PDB entry 7X46 | electron microscopy, 3.85 A resolution | chains L and H of the 5 polymer chains in the assembly

== Chain L ==
Molecule: 2E6 light chain
Organism: Mus musculus
Amino-acid sequence (107 residues; numbered 1 to 107; the number before each row is that of its first residue):
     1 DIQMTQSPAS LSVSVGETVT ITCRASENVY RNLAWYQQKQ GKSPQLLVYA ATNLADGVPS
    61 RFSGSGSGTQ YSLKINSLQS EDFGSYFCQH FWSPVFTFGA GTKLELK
Disulfide bonds: Cys-23/Cys-88

== Chain H ==
Molecule: 2E6 heavy chain
Organism: Mus musculus
Amino-acid sequence (119 residues; each row starts with the number of its first residue):
     1 QVQLKQSGPG LVQPSQSLSI TCTVSGFSLT NYGVHWVRQS PGKGLEWLGV IWRGGSTDYN
    61 AAFMSRLSIT KDNSKSQVFF KMNSLQADDT AIYYCAKGDY YGYDAMDSWG QGTSVTVSR
Disulfide bonds: Cys-22/Cys-95

== How chain L and chain H interact ==
Pairs across the interface (22; chain L residue first):
  Tyr-36(L) / Ala-105(H)
  Tyr-36(L) / Met-106(H)  hydrogen bond (side chain-backbone)
  Tyr-36(L) / Trp-109(H)  hydrophobic
  Gln-38(L) / Tyr-94(H)
  Lys-42(L) / Tyr-94(H)  hydrogen bond (backbone-side chain)
  Ser-43(L) / Tyr-94(H)
  Ser-43(L) / Trp-109(H)
  Pro-44(L) / Trp-109(H)  hydrogen bond (backbone-side chain)
  Leu-46(L) / Tyr-100(H)  hydrophobic
  Leu-46(L) / Met-106(H)
  Tyr-49(L) / Tyr-100(H)  hydrophobic
  Tyr-49(L) / Tyr-103(H)  hydrophobic
  Ala-50(L) / Tyr-103(H)  hydrophobic
  Asp-56(L) / Tyr-100(H)
  Gln-89(L) / Met-106(H)
  Phe-91(L) / Tyr-103(H)
  Phe-91(L) / Asp-104(H)
  Pro-94(L) / Asp-58(H)
  Val-95(L) / Trp-47(H)  hydrophobic
  Val-95(L) / Asn-60(H)
  Phe-96(L) / Trp-47(H)
  Phe-98(L) / Leu-45(H)  hydrophobic
Other interface residues (no listed pair), chain L (18 interface residues in all): Asn-53, Ala-55, Phe-87
Other interface residues (no listed pair), chain H (17 interface residues in all): His-35, Gln-39, Glu-46, Tyr-101, Asp-107, Gly-110

== In short ==
Chain L and chain H form an interface of 18 and 17 residues respectively, with 3 hydrogen bonds. Among the
polar pairs are Tyr-36(L)/Met-106(H), Lys-42(L)/Tyr-94(H) and Pro-44(L)/Trp-109(H).
Here chain L is 2E6 light chain and chain H is 2E6 heavy chain, both from Mus musculus. Entry 7X46 (Cryo-EM
structure of Coxsackievirus B1 A-particle in complex with nAb 2E6 (classified from CVB1 mature virion ...) was
determined by electron microscopy, deposited together with 7X2G, 7X2I, 7X2O, 7X2T, 7X2W, 7X35 and 7 further
entries.
